Entry 5JVN (X-ray diffraction, 2.90 A resolution); this record covers chain A.

Chain A:
Protein: Pyruvate, phosphate dikinase, chloroplastic
Organism: Flaveria pringlei
Notes: EC 2.7.9.1
Reference sequence: Q42736 (PPDK_FLAPR); residues 1-874 here correspond to UniProt positions 83-956 (UniProt number = residue number + 82)
Sequence (875 residues; row label = number of the first residue in the row; numbering starts at 0):
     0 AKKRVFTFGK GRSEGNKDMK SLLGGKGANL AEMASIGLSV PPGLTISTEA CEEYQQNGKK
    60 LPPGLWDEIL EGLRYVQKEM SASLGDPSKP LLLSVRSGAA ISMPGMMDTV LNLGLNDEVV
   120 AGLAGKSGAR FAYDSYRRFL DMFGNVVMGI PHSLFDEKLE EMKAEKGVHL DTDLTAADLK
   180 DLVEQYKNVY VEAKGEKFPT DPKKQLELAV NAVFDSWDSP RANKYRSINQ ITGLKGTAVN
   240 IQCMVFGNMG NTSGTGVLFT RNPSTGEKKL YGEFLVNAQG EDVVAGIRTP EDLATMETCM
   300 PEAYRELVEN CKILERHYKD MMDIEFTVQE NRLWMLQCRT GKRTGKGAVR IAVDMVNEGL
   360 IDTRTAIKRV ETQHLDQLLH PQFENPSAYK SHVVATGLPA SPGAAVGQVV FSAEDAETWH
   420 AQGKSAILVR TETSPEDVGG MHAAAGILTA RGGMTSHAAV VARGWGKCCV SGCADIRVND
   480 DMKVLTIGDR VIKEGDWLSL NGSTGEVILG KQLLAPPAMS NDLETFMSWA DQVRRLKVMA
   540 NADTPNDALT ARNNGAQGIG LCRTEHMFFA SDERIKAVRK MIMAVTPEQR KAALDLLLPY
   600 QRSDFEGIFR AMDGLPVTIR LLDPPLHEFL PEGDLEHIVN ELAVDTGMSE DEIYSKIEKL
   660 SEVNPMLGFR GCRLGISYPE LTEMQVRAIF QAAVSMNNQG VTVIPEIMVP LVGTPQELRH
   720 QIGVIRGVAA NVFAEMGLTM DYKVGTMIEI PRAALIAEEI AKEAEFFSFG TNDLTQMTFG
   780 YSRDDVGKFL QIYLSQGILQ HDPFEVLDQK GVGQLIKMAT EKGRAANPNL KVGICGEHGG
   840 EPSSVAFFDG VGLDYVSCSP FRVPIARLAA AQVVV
Unresolved in the structure: 487-488
Construct notes: expression tag (0)
Curated features (UniProtKB/Swiss-Prot):
  - active site: H456 (Tele-phosphohistidine intermediate), C834 (Proton donor)
  - binding site (substrate): R562, R619, E748, G769, T770, N771, D772
  - binding site (Mg(2+)): E748, D772
  - modified residue: T454 (Phosphothreonine)
Bound ions: Mg2+: E748, D772 (together with phosphoenolpyruvate)
Ligand contacts:
  - 6NQ (2'-Bromo-2'-deoxyadenosine 5'-[beta,gamma-imide]triphosphoric acid): K25, S93, R95, T108, L110, Q241, C242, M243, V244, E324, L335, Q336
  - phosphoenolpyruvate (PEP): L560, R562, E564, R619, D622, M665, R669, M746, E748, G769, T770, N771, D772, C834, G835
Reported in the primary citation:
  - conformationally variable residues (domain motion): H456
  - contacts within the chain: L378-I864 (hydrophobic contact), R462-E804 (salt bridge)

Summary:
Ligands of chain A: compound 6NQ and phosphoenolpyruvate. E748 and D772 form the Mg2+ site. UniProt lists
active-site residues H456 and C834, 7 substrate-binding residues and Mg2+-binding residues E748 and D772. From
the paper: conformational variability at H456; contacts within the chain involving L378, I864 and R462 among
others.
Chain A is Pyruvate, phosphate dikinase, chloroplastic (Flaveria pringlei); the structure, C3-type pyruvate
phosphate dikinase: intermediate state of the central domain in the swiveling mechanism, was determined by
X-ray diffraction (same publication as 5JVJ and 5JVL).
